4WY4 - chains C and D of the 4 polymer chains in the assembly; structure by X-ray diffraction, 1.40 A resolution.

# Chain C
Name: Synaptosomal-associated protein 29
From: Homo sapiens
Reference sequence: O95721 (SNP29_HUMAN); residue numbers follow UniProt; this construct covers 39-116
Sequence (78 residues; each row starts with the number of its first residue):
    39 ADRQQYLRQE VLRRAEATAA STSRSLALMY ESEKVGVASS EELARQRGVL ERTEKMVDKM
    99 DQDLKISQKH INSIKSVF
Curated features (UniProtKB/Swiss-Prot):
  - modified residue (Phosphoserine): Ser-77, Ser-78, Ser-114

# Chain D
Name: Synaptosomal-associated protein 29
From: Homo sapiens
Reference sequence: O95721 (SNP29_HUMAN); residue numbers follow UniProt; this construct covers 194-258
Sequence (65 residues; row label = number of the first residue in the row):
   194 HLRAYHQKID SNLDELSMGL GRLKDIALGM QTEIEEQDDI LDRLTTKVDK LDVNIKSTER
   254 KVRQL
Curated features (UniProtKB/Swiss-Prot):
  - modified residue (Phosphoserine): Ser-204, Ser-210

# Chain C / chain D interface
Residue-residue contacts (60):
  Val-49(C) / Leu-195(D)  hydrophobic
  Leu-50(C) / Leu-195(D)  hydrophobic
  Ala-53(C) / Leu-195(D)  hydrophobic
  Ala-53(C) / Tyr-198(D)  hydrophobic
  Ala-53(C) / Ile-202(D)
  Glu-54(C) / Tyr-198(D)
  Thr-56(C) / Ile-202(D)
  Ala-57(C) / Tyr-198(D)  hydrophobic
  Ala-57(C) / Ile-202(D)
  Ala-57(C) / Asn-205(D)
  Thr-60(C) / Asn-205(D)  hydrogen bond
  Thr-60(C) / Leu-209(D)
  Ser-61(C) / Lys-201(D)
  Ser-61(C) / Asn-205(D)  hydrogen bond
  Ser-63(C) / Leu-209(D)
  Leu-64(C) / Asn-205(D)
  Leu-64(C) / Glu-208(D)
  Leu-64(C) / Leu-209(D)
  Met-67(C) / Glu-208(D)
  Met-67(C) / Leu-209(D)
  Met-67(C) / Gly-212(D)
  Met-67(C) / Leu-213(D)
  Met-67(C) / Leu-216(D)  hydrophobic
  Tyr-68(C) / Glu-208(D)  hydrogen bond
  Tyr-68(C) / Arg-215(D)
  Glu-71(C) / Arg-215(D)  salt bridge
  Glu-71(C) / Leu-216(D)
  Glu-71(C) / Ile-219(D)
  Gly-74(C) / Ile-219(D)
  Gly-74(C) / Met-223(D)
  Val-75(C) / Ile-219(D)  hydrophobic
  Ser-77(C) / Met-223(D)
  Ser-78(C) / Ile-219(D)
  Ser-78(C) / Met-223(D)
  Leu-81(C) / Glu-226(D)
  Leu-81(C) / Gln-230(D)  hydrogen bond (backbone-side chain)
  Arg-85(C) / Glu-226(D)  salt bridge
  Arg-85(C) / Glu-229(D)
  Arg-85(C) / Gln-230(D)
  Arg-85(C) / Ile-233(D)
  Leu-88(C) / Gln-230(D)
  Leu-88(C) / Leu-234(D)  hydrophobic
  Glu-92(C) / Arg-236(D)  salt bridge
  Glu-92(C) / Leu-237(D)
  Glu-92(C) / Lys-240(D)  salt bridge
  Val-95(C) / Leu-237(D)  hydrophobic
  Val-95(C) / Lys-240(D)
  Val-95(C) / Val-241(D)  hydrophobic
  Val-95(C) / Leu-244(D)  hydrophobic
  Asp-96(C) / Lys-240(D)  salt bridge
  Met-98(C) / Leu-244(D)  hydrophobic
  Leu-102(C) / Leu-244(D)  hydrophobic
  Leu-102(C) / Asn-247(D)
  Leu-102(C) / Ile-248(D)
  Leu-102(C) / Thr-251(D)
  Gln-106(C) / Lys-254(D)  hydrogen bond
  Ile-109(C) / Thr-251(D)
  Ile-109(C) / Val-255(D)  hydrophobic
  Ile-112(C) / Leu-258(D)  hydrophobic
  Lys-113(C) / Leu-258(D)
Other interface residues (no listed pair), chain C (35 interface residues in all): Ser-70, Ala-82, Glu-89, Thr-91, Asp-99, Ser-105
Other interface residues (no listed pair), chain D (33 interface residues in all): His-199, Leu-206, Ile-227, Lys-243

# Overview
35 residues of chain C face 33 of chain D across their interface, with 5 hydrogen bonds and 5 salt bridges.
Among the polar pairs are Glu-71(C)/Arg-215(D), Arg-85(C)/Glu-226(D) and Glu-92(C)/Arg-236(D).
Chain C is Synaptosomal-associated protein 29 and chain D is Synaptosomal-associated protein 29, both from
Homo sapiens; the structure, Crystal structure of autophagic SNARE complex, was determined by X-ray
diffraction.
